PDB entry 6YXU | electron microscopy, 3.08 A resolution | chains C and D of the 6 polymer chains in the assembly

[Chain C]
Protein: DNA-directed RNA polymerase subunit beta
From: Mycolicibacterium smegmatis MC2 155
Notes: EC 2.7.7.6
Reference sequence: P60281 (RPOB_MYCS2); numbering as in UniProt (aligned over 1-1169)
Sequence (1169 residues; row label = number of the first residue in the row):
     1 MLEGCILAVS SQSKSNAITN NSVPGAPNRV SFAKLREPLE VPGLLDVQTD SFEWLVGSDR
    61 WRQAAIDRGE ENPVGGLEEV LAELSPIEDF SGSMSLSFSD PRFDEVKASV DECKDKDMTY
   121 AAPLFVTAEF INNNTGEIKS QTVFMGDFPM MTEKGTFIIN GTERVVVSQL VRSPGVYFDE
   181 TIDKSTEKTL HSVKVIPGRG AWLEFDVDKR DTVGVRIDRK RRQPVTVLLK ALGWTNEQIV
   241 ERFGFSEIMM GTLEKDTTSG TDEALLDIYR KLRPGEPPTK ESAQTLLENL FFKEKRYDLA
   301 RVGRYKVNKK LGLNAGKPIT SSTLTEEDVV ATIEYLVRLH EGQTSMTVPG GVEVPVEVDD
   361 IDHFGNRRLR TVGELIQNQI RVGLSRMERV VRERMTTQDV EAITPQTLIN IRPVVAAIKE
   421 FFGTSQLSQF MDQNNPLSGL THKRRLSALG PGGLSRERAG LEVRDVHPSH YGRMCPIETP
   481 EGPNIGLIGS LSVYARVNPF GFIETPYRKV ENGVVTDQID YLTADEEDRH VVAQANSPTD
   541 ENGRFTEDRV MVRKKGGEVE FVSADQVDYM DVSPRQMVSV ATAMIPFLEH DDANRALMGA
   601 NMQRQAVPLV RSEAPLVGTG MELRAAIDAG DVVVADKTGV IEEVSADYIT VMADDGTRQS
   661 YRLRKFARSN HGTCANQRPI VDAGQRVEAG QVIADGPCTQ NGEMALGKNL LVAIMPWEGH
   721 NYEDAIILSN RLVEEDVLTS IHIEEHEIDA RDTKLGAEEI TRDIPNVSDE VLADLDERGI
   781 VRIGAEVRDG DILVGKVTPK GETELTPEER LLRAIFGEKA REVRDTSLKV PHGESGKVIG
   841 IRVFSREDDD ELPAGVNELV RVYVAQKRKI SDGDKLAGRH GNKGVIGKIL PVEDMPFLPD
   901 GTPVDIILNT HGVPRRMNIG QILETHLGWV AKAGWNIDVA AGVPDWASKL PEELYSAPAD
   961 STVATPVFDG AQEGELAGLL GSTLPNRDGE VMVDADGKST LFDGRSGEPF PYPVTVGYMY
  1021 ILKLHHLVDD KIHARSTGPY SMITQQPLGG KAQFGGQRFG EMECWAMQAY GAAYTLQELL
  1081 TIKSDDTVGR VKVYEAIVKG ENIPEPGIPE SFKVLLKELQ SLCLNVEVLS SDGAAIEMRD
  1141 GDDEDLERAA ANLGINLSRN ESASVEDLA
Not modelled in the structure: 1-20, 801-822, 1131-1169

[Chain D]
Protein: DNA-directed RNA polymerase subunit beta'
From: Mycolicibacterium smegmatis MC2 155
Notes: EC 2.7.7.6
Reference sequence: A0QS66 (RPOC_MYCS2); numbering as in UniProt (aligned over 1-1317)
Sequence (1317 residues; each row starts with the number of its first residue):
     1 MLDVNFFDEL RIGLATADDI RNWSYGEVKK PETINYRTLK PEKDGLFCEK IFGPTRDWEC
    61 YCGKYKRVRF KGIICERCGV EVTRAKVRRE RMGHIELAAP VTHIWYFKGV PSRLGYLLDL
   121 APKDLEKIIY FAAYVITSVD DEMRHNELST LEAEMAVEKK AVEDQRDADL EARAQKLEAD
   181 LAELEAEGAK SDVRRKVRDS GEREMRQLRD RAQRELDRLD EIWNTFTKLA PKQLIVDEVL
   241 YRELQDRYGE YFTGAMGAES IKKLIENFDI DAEAESLREV IRSGKGQKKL RALKRLKVVA
   301 AFQQSGNSPM GMVLDAVPVI PPELRPMVQL DGGRFATSDL NDLYRRVINR NNRLKRLIDL
   361 GAPEIIVNNE KRMLQESVDA LFDNGRRGRP VTGPGNRPLK SLSDLLKGKQ GRFRQNLLGK
   421 RVDYSGRSVI VVGPQLKLHQ CGLPKLMALE LFKPFVMKRL VDLNHAQNIK SAKRMVERQR
   481 PQVWDVLEEV IAEHPVLLNR APTLHRLGIQ AFEPQLVEGK AIQLHPLVCE AFNADFDGDQ
   541 MAVHLPLSAE AQAEARILML SSNNILSPAS GKPLAMPRLD MVTGLYYLTT LVEGATGEYQ
   601 AATKDAPEQG VYSSPAEAIM AMDRGALSVR AKIKVRLTEL RPPTDLEAQL FENGWKPGDA
   661 WTAETTLGRV MFNELLPKSY PFVNEQMHKK VQARIINDLA ERFPMIVVAQ TVDKLKDAGF
   721 YWATRSGVTV SMADVLVPPQ KQEILERHEA EADAIERKYQ RGALNHTERN ESLVKIWQDA
   781 TEEVGKALEE FYPADNPIIT IVKSGATGNL TQTRTLAGMK GLVTNPKGEF IPRPIKSSFR
   841 EGLTVLEYFI NTHGARKGLA DTALRTADSG YLTRRLVDVS QDVIVREHDC ETERGINVTL
   901 AERGPDGTLI RDAHVETSAF ARTLATDAVD ANGNVIIERG HDLGDPAIDA LLAAGITTVK
   961 VRSVLTCTSA TGVCAMCYGR SMATGKLVDI GEAVGIVAAQ SIGEPGTQLT MRTFHQGGVT
  1021 GGADIVGGLP RVQELFEARV PRNKAPIADV AGRVRLEESD KFFKITIVPD DGGEEVVYDK
  1081 LSKRQRLRVI THEDGTEGVL SDGDHVEVGD QLMEGAADPH EVLRVQGPRE VQIHLVKEVQ
  1141 EVYRAQGVSI HDKHIEVIVR QMLRRVTIID SGSTEFLPGS LTERAEFEAE NRRVVAEGGE
  1201 PAAGRPVLMG ITKASLATDS WLSAASFQET TRVLTDAAIN CRSDKLNGLK ENVIIGKLIP
  1261 AGTGISRYRN IQVQPTEEAR AAAYTIPSYE DQYYSPDFGQ ATGAAVPLDD YGYSDYR
Not modelled in the structure: 1-5, 1015-1023, 1284-1317
Metal / ion sites: Zn2+ site 1: C60, C62, C75, C78; Mg2+: D535, D537, D539; Zn2+ site 2: C890, C967, C974, C977

[Chain C / chain D interface]
Residue-residue contacts - 288 pairs, chain C then chain D:
  L461(C) with D861(D); L864(D), hydrophobic; F1014(D), hydrophobic
  R464(C) with R856(D)
  D465(C) with P826(D); K857(D)
  V466(C) with P826(D); F849(D), hydrophobic; T852(D); H853(D); R856(D)
  H467(C) with F849(D)
  P468(C) with F849(D), hydrophobic
  Y471(C) with V845(D)
  C475(C) with R856(D)
  P476(C) with F849(D), hydrophobic; T852(D); R856(D), hydrogen bond (backbone-side chain)
  I477(C) with Y848(D), hydrophobic; R856(D)
  T479(C) with R856(D)
  E481(C) with L859(D)
  I485(C) with L859(D), hydrophobic; A860(D), hydrophobic
  M551(C) with L846(D), hydrophobic
  R553(C) with L846(D)
  V559(C) with R833(D); L846(D), hydrophobic
  F561(C) with R833(D)
  P574(C) with V845(D)
  M577(C) with V845(D); F849(D), hydrophobic
  L588(C) with Y848(D), hydrogen bond (backbone-side chain)
  E589(C) with G842(D); L843(D), hydrogen bond (backbone-backbone)
  H590(C) with F839(D); R840(D), hydrogen bond (side chain-backbone); E841(D), hydrogen bond (side chain-backbone); G842(D)
  D591(C) with F839(D); Y848(D), hydrogen bond (backbone-side chain)
  D592(C) with F839(D); Y848(D); N851(D), hydrogen bond
  A593(C) with Y848(D)
  A596(C) with Y848(D)
  L597(C) with L859(D), hydrophobic
  I714(C) with T729(D), hydrogen bond (backbone-side chain)
  P716(C) with D580(D); A723(D); T724(D), hydrogen bond (backbone-side chain); V728(D)
  W717(C) with T724(D), hydrogen bond (backbone-side chain)
  E718(C) with P434(D); Y721(D); T724(D); R725(D), salt bridge
  G719(C) with V432(D); P434(D); F720(D)
  H720(C) with V432(D); P434(D); Q435(D), hydrogen bond
  Y722(C) with P526(D), hydrogen bond (side chain-backbone); F536(D); R578(D); D580(D)
  E723(C) with D535(D); F536(D), hydrogen bond (backbone-backbone)
  D724(C) with F536(D)
  A725(C) with F536(D)
  K754(C) with G332(D)
  R788(C) with R478(D), hydrogen bond (side chain-backbone)
  D872(C) with G519(D); K520(D)
  G873(C) with V429(D)
  K875(C) with D537(D); G538(D)
  K883(C) with D537(D)
  G884(C) with F536(D)
  V885(C) with V429(D), hydrophobic; I430(D); V431(D), hydrophobic; F536(D), hydrogen bond (backbone-backbone); G538(D)
  I886(C) with V431(D)
  N909(C) with D580(D), hydrogen bond
  T910(C) with V728(D), hydrogen bond (side chain-backbone); T729(D); V730(D); I801(D)
  H911(C) with L579(D); D580(D), salt bridge; T583(D), hydrogen bond; I801(D); T807(D)
  P914(C) with Q812(D)
  R915(C) with L579(D); T807(D), hydrogen bond; Q812(D)
  M917(C) with Q812(D); L816(D), hydrophobic
  I919(C) with L816(D), hydrophobic; F839(D); R840(D)
  L923(C) with M732(D), hydrophobic
  H926(C) with M732(D)
  F968(C) with L843(D); T844(D); V845(D), hydrophobic; Y848(D), hydrophobic
  E973(C) with M732(D); R840(D); E841(D)
  D996(C) with S731(D); A733(D)
  K998(C) with T729(D); S731(D); D734(D), salt bridge
  D1003(C) with R725(D), salt bridge
  F1010(C) with T724(D)
  Y1012(C) with Y587(D); R630(D); S726(D); G727(D)
  P1013(C) with T729(D)
  T1015(C) with T729(D), hydrogen bond (backbone-side chain); V730(D), hydrogen bond (side chain-backbone); S731(D)
  V1028(C) with K520(D)
  K1031(C) with Q540(D), hydrogen bond (backbone-side chain)
  I1032(C) with R427(D)
  H1033(C) with G426(D); R427(D), hydrogen bond (backbone-backbone)
  A1034(C) with S425(D); G426(D); M447(D), hydrophobic; E450(D)
  R1035(C) with D423(D), salt bridge; Y424(D), hydrogen bond (backbone-backbone); S425(D), hydrogen bond (backbone-backbone)
  S1036(C) with D423(D); Y424(D), hydrogen bond (backbone-backbone); E450(D), hydrogen bond (side chain-backbone); L451(D), hydrogen bond (side chain-backbone)
  T1037(C) with D423(D)
  Y1040(C) with D423(D), hydrogen bond
  Q1046(C) with G419(D); K420(D); R421(D)
  P1047(C) with R421(D); D423(D)
  G1049(C) with R421(D)
  K1051(C) with R427(D)
  F1054(C) with E450(D)
  G1056(C) with R421(D), hydrogen bond (backbone-side chain); S425(D)
  Q1057(C) with R421(D); V422(D), hydrogen bond (backbone-backbone); S425(D), hydrogen bond (backbone-side chain); G426(D); R427(D)
  R1058(C) with G419(D); R421(D)
  F1059(C) with L418(D); G419(D); K420(D); V422(D), hydrophobic
  E1061(C) with L417(D); R874(D), salt bridge
  M1062(C) with T503(D)
  E1063(C) with N499(D); T503(D)
  W1065(C) with R874(D); V877(D); I996(D); Q1000(D)
  A1066(C) with H505(D); Q1000(D)
  M1067(C) with M559(D), hydrophobic
  Q1068(C) with A993(D); I996(D); L1249(D); V1253(D)
  A1069(C) with R506(D); Q1000(D)
  Y1070(C) with R506(D), hydrogen bond (side chain-backbone); L507(D); I509(D), hydrogen bond (side chain-backbone); L558(D); M559(D), hydrophobic
  G1071(C) with A1261(D); G1262(D); T1263(D), hydrogen bond (backbone-backbone)
  A1072(C) with E554(D); M559(D), hydrophobic
  A1073(C) with E554(D), hydrogen bond (backbone-side chain); I1259(D), hydrophobic; T1263(D)
  Y1074(C) with E550(D); E554(D), hydrogen bond (backbone-side chain); L1258(D), hydrophobic; T1263(D); R1269(D)
  T1075(C) with A551(D); E554(D), hydrogen bond
  Q1077(C) with G1256(D), hydrogen bond (side chain-backbone); L1258(D)
  E1078(C) with P546(D); L547(D), hydrogen bond (side chain-backbone); S548(D), hydrogen bond (side chain-backbone)
  L1079(C) with V422(D)
  L1080(C) with N416(D); K420(D); V1253(D), hydrophobic
  K1083(C) with D423(D); L545(D), hydrogen bond (side chain-backbone); L547(D)
  S1084(C) with K420(D)
  D1085(C) with K420(D), salt bridge
  Y1094(C) with M457(D)
  I1097(C) with P454(D), hydrophobic; F455(D), hydrophobic; K458(D); L547(D), hydrophobic
  V1098(C) with K458(D)
  P1109(C) with I1255(D); G1256(D); K1257(D)
  E1110(C) with R89(D), salt bridge
  S1111(C) with I1254(D); I1255(D)
  F1112(C) with F7(D), hydrophobic; L10(D), hydrophobic; I1255(D)
  K1113(C) with E90(D)
  V1114(C) with L324(D), hydrophobic; R412(D)
  L1115(C) with R412(D); F413(D), hydrophobic
  K1117(C) with R89(D); I320(D); P321(D)
  E1118(C) with L324(D); L405(D); L406(D); R412(D), salt bridge
  L1119(C) with L406(D), hydrophobic
  Q1120(C) with W23(D); M92(D); P318(D)
  S1121(C) with M92(D); P318(D); I320(D); F382(D); L402(D)
  L1122(C) with H103(D), hydrogen bond (backbone-side chain); W105(D), hydrophobic; F382(D), hydrophobic; L402(D), hydrophobic
  C1123(C) with L14(D); A15(D), hydrogen bond (backbone-backbone); I20(D), hydrophobic; L314(D), hydrophobic; P318(D); F382(D), hydrophobic
  L1124(C) with G13(D); W23(D); Y106(D); L1234(D), hydrophobic; A1238(D), hydrophobic
  N1125(C) with R11(D); G13(D), hydrogen bond (backbone-backbone); L14(D); D19(D); W23(D)
  V1126(C) with R11(D); I12(D), hydrophobic
  E1127(C) with L10(D); R11(D), salt bridge
  V1128(C) with F7(D), hydrophobic; E9(D); L10(D), hydrophobic
  L1129(C) with D8(D), hydrogen bond (backbone-backbone); E9(D), hydrogen bond (backbone-backbone); R11(D)
  S1130(C) with F6(D); D8(D)
Interface residues without a listed pair, chain C (151 interface residues in all): E478, G486, Q534, N536, E558, M715, G887, V913, I922, A977, P1011, V1014, G1038, G1050, G1060, L1076, T1081, R1090, V1093, K1099, G1100, I1103, G1107, I1108
Interface residues without a listed pair, chain D (168 interface residues in all): R334, S428, I469, K473, Q479, L497, G508, Q510, E518, A521, H544, N564, E749, H766, A806, T815, K820, A855, T873, Q881, V997, W1221, G1264

[In short]
151 residues of chain C and 168 residues of chain D are in contact; the contacts include 47 hydrogen bonds and
10 salt bridges. Polar contacts include E718(C)-R725(D), H911(C)-D580(D) and K998(C)-D734(D). C60(D), C62(D),
C75(D) and C78(D) coordinate Zn2+ site 1.
Here chain C is DNA-directed RNA polymerase subunit beta and chain D is DNA-directed RNA polymerase subunit
beta', both from Mycolicibacterium smegmatis MC2 155. Entry 6YXU (Structure of Mycobacterium smegmatis HelD
protein in complex with RNA polymerase core - State I, primary ...) was determined by electron microscopy
together with 6YYS and 6VSX from the same study.
